6SM8 - chain A; structure by X-ray diffraction, 1.85 A resolution.

# Chain A
Molecule: Tyrosine-protein kinase JAK1
Source organism: Homo sapiens
Notes: EC 2.7.10.2; fragment: kinase domain
UniProtKB: P23458 (JAK1_HUMAN); residues 854-1154 here = UniProt positions 854-1154
Chain sequence (302 residues; numbered 853 to 1154; the number before each row is that of its first residue):
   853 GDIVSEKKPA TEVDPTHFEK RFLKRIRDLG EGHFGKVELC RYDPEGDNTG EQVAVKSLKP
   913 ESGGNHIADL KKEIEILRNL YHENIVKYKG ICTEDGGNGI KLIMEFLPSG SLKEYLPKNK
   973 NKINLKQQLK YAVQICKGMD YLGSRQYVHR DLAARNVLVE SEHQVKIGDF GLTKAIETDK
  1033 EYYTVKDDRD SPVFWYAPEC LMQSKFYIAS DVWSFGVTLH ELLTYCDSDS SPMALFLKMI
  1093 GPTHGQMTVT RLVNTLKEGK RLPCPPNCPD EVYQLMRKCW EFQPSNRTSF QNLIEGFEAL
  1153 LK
Not modelled in the structure: 914-916, 947-948
Construct notes: expression tag (853)
Modified / non-standard residues: Tyr1034 (O-phosphotyrosine; PTR); Tyr1035 (O-phosphotyrosine; PTR)
Ligand contacts: LKT (2-chloranyl-6-[(3S)-3-[(1S)-2-cyano-1-[4-(7H-pyrrolo[2,3-d]pyrimidin-4-yl)pyrazol-1-yl]ethyl]pyrrolidin-1-yl]benzenecarbonitrile): Leu881, Gly882, Glu883, Gly884, His885, Phe886, Gly887, Lys888, Val889, Ala906, Lys908, Val938, Met956, Glu957, Phe958, Leu959, Asp1003, Arg1007, Asn1008, Leu1010, Gly1020, Asp1021, Gly1023, Leu1024

# Summary
Bound to chain A: compound LKT.
Chain A is Tyrosine-protein kinase JAK1 (Homo sapiens); the structure, Human jak1 kinase domain in complex
with inhibitor, was determined by X-ray diffraction (same publication as 6SMB).
